1YHN - chains A and B; structure by X-ray diffraction, 3.00 A resolution.

# Chain A
Name: Ras-related protein Rab-7
Organism: Homo sapiens
UniProtKB: P51149 (RAB7_HUMAN); residues 1-207 here = UniProt positions 1-207
Chain sequence (207 residues; row label = number of the first residue in the row):
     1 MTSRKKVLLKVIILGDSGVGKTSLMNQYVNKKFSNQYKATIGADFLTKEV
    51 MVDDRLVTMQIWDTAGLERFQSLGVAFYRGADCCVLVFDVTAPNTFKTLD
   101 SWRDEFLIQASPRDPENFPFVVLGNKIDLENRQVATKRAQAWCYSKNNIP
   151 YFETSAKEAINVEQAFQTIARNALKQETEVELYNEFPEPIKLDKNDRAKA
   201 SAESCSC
Disordered / not traced: 1-2, 186-207
Construct notes: engineered mutation Leu67 (Gln in P51149)
Ion coordination: Mg2+: Thr22, Thr40, Asp63, Thr64 (together with GTP)
Ligand contacts: GTP (guanosine-5'-triphosphate): Ser17, Gly18, Val19, Gly20, Lys21, Thr22, Ser23, Phe33, Ser34, Asn35, Tyr37, Lys38, Ala39, Thr40, Thr64, Ala65, Gly66, Leu67, Asn125, Lys126, Asp128, Leu129, Ser155, Ala156, Lys157
Reported in the primary citation:
  - conformationally variable residues: Lys175 to Glu185
  - mutagenesis - L8A, D44A, F45A, D82A, V180A: decreased localization
  - mutagenesis - K10A: abolished localization
  - mutagenesis - L182A, L182A/Y183A, Y183A: unchanged binding to Rab interacting lysosomal protein (chain B)
  - mutagenesis - L182A, Y183A: unchanged localization

# Chain B
Name: Rab interacting lysosomal protein
Organism: Homo sapiens
Notes: fragment: RILP effector domain
UniProtKB: Q96NA2 (RILP_HUMAN); numbering as in UniProt (aligned over 244-308)
Chain sequence (65 residues; numbered 244 to 308; the number before each row is that of its first residue):
   244 SREEFEQILQERNELKAKVFLLKEELAYFQRELLTDHRVPSLLLEAMKVA
   294 VRKQRKKIKAKMLGT
Curated features (UniProtKB/Swiss-Prot):
  - modified residue: Thr308 (Phosphothreonine)
  - mutagenesis: Phe248 (F248A: Strongly reduces dimerization and localization to late endosomal/lysosomal compartments), Ile251 (I251A: Abolishes dimerization, interaction with RAB7A and localization to late endosomal/lysosomal compartments), Leu252 (L252A: Abolishes interaction with RAB7A and localization to late endosomal/lysosomal compartments), Arg255 (R255A: Abolishes dimerization, interaction with RAB7A and localization to late endosomal/lysosomal compartments), Leu258 (L258A: Reduces dimerization, interaction with RAB7A and localization to late endosomal/lysosomal compartments), Lys304 (K304A: Abolishes interaction with RAB7A and localization to late endosomal/lysosomal compartments), Met305 (M305A: Abolishes interaction with RAB7A and localization to late endosomal/lysosomal compartments), Leu306 (L306A: Abolishes interaction with RAB7A and localization to late endosomal/lysosomal compartments)
Reported in the primary citation:
  - self-association interface (contacts with another copy of this molecule); pairs are residue here / residue on that copy: Phe248-Phe248, Ile251-Ile251, Arg255-Arg255, Leu258-Leu258, Val262-Val262, Leu265-Leu265, Leu269-Leu269, Leu276-Leu276, Phe248, Ile251, Arg255, Leu258, Val262, Leu265, Leu269, Phe272, Leu276
  - mutagenesis - I251A, L252A, R255A, K304A, M305A, L306A: abolished localization
  - mutagenesis - F248A, L258A: decreased localization
  - mutagenesis - I251A, R255A: abolished binding to Ras-related protein Rab-7 (chain A)
  - mutagenesis - L258A: decreased binding to Ras-related protein Rab-7 (chain A)
  - mutagenesis - I251A, R255A: abolished binding to dimerization of RILPe
  - mutagenesis - F248A, L258A: decreased binding to self-interaction of RILPe

# Interface between chain A and chain B
Contacting residue pairs - 24 pairs, chain A then chain B:
  Ser3(A) - Arg274(B)  hydrogen bond
  Leu8(A) - Phe263(B)  hydrophobic
  Ala43(A) - Leu252(B)
  Ala43(A) - Arg255(B)
  Ala43(A) - Asn256(B)
  Asp44(A) - Arg255(B)  salt bridge
  Asp44(A) - Asn256(B)
  Asp44(A) - Lys259(B)  salt bridge
  Phe45(A) - Asn256(B)
  Phe45(A) - Lys259(B)
  Phe45(A) - Ala260(B)
  Thr47(A) - Phe263(B)
  Thr58(A) - Phe263(B)
  Trp62(A) - Asn256(B)
  Ser72(A) - Glu249(B)  hydrogen bond
  Leu73(A) - Glu249(B)  hydrogen bond (backbone-side chain)
  Leu73(A) - Leu252(B)  hydrophobic
  Leu182(A) - Glu267(B)
  Tyr183(A) - Leu264(B)
  Tyr183(A) - Glu267(B)
  Tyr183(A) - Glu268(B)  hydrogen bond
  Tyr183(A) - Tyr271(B)
  Glu185(A) - Tyr271(B)
  Glu185(A) - Glu275(B)
Also at the interface, not in a pair above, chain A (19 interface residues in all): Lys6, Ile41, Gly42, Leu46, Val75, Asn184
Also at the interface, not in a pair above, chain B (15 interface residues in all): Phe248, Gln253
From the paper, about this interface:
  - specific contacts: Leu8(A)-Phe263(B) (hydrophobic contact), Ile41(A)-Phe248(B) (hydrophobic contact), Asp44(A)-Lys259(B) (hydrogen bond), Asp44(A)-Arg255(B) (hydrogen bond), Phe45(A)-Lys259(B) (hydrophobic contact), Phe45(A)-Asn256(B) (hydrophobic contact), Thr47(A)-Phe263(B), Thr58(A)-Phe263(B), Leu73(A)-Leu252(B) (hydrophobic contact), Leu182(A)-Glu267(B) (hydrophobic contact), Tyr183(A)-Leu264(B) (hydrophobic contact), Tyr183(A)-Glu267(B) (hydrophobic contact), Tyr183(A)-Glu268(B) (hydrophobic contact)
  - interface residues, chain A: Phe45(A)
  - hot spots on chain A (mutagenesis) - L8A, D44A, F45A: abolished binding to Rab interacting lysosomal protein (chain B)
  - hot spots on chain B (mutagenesis) - L252A: abolished binding to Ras-related protein Rab-7 (chain A)

# In short
The interface between chain A and chain B involves 19 residues on one side and 15 on the other, with 4
hydrogen bonds and 2 salt bridges. Polar contacts include Asp44(A)-Arg255(B), Asp44(A)-Lys259(B) and
Ser3(A)-Arg274(B). The paper describes hydrophobic contacts between Leu8(A) and Phe263(B), Ile41(A) and
Phe248(B) and Phe45(A) and Lys259(B) among others; hydrogen bonds between Asp44(A) and Lys259(B) and Asp44(A)
and Arg255(B); contacts between Thr47(A) and Phe263(B) and Thr58(A) and Phe263(B). The paper reports that
I251A, L252A and R255A of chain B, among others, abolish localization; the interface residue Phe45(A); 17
substitutions were tested in all.
Here chain A is Ras-related protein Rab-7 and chain B is Rab interacting lysosomal protein, both from Homo
sapiens. Entry 1YHN (Structure basis of RILP recruitment by Rab7) was determined by X-ray diffraction (same
publication as 1T91).
